PDB entry 2FLW | X-ray diffraction, 2.00 A resolution | chains A and B

[Chain A]
Protein: Chemotaxis protein cheY
From: Salmonella typhimurium
Reference sequence: P0A2D5 (CHEY_SALTY); residues 2-129 here correspond to UniProt positions 1-128 (UniProt number = residue number - 1)
Amino-acid sequence (129 residues; each row starts with the number of its first residue):
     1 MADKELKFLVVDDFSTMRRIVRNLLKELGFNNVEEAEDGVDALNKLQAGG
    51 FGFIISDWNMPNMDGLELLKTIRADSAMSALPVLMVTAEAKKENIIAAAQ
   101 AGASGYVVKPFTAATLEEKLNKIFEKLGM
Not modelled in the structure: 1
Differences from the reference sequence: initiating methionine (1)
UniProt features mapped onto this chain:
  - binding site (Mg(2+)): Asp13
Bound ions: Mg2+: Asp13, Asp57, Asn59 (together with beryllium trifluoride); beryllium trifluoride ion near Asp57 (its only coordinating residue here)

[Chain B]
Protein: C-terminal 15-mer from Chemotaxis protein cheZ
Reference sequence: P07800 (CHEZ_SALTY); residues 200-214 here = UniProt positions 200-214
Amino-acid sequence (15 residues; each row starts with the number of its first residue):
   200 ASQDQVDDLLDSLGF
Not modelled in the structure: 200

[How chain A and chain B interact]
Residue-residue contacts (14):
  Ile95(A) - Val205(B)  hydrophobic
  Ile95(A) - Leu208(B)  hydrophobic
  Ile95(A) - Leu209(B)  hydrophobic
  Ile95(A) - Leu212(B)  hydrophobic
  Ile96(A) - Leu208(B)  hydrophobic
  Ala99(A) - Leu212(B)  hydrophobic
  Ala103(A) - Phe214(B)
  Ser104(A) - Phe214(B)
  Gly105(A) - Phe214(B)
  Tyr106(A) - Leu209(B)  hydrophobic
  Tyr106(A) - Phe214(B)  hydrophobic
  Lys119(A) - Phe214(B)  hydrogen bond (side chain-backbone)
  Lys122(A) - Gly213(B)
  Lys122(A) - Phe214(B)  hydrogen bond (side chain-backbone)
Interface residues without a listed pair, chain A (12 interface residues in all): Ala90, Lys92, Ala98

[In short]
12 residues of chain A face 6 of chain B across their interface; the contacts include 2 hydrogen bonds. Polar
contacts include Lys119(A)-Phe214(B) and Lys122(A)-Phe214(B). Asp13(A), Asp57(A) and Asn59(A) coordinate Mg2+.
From UniProt: Mg2+-binding residue Asp13(A) on chain A.
Here chain A is Chemotaxis protein cheY (Salmonella typhimurium) and chain B is C-terminal 15-mer from
Chemotaxis protein cheZ. Entry 2FLW (Crystal structure of Mg2+ and BeF3- ound CheY in complex with CheZ
200-214 solved from a ...) was determined by X-ray diffraction, deposited together with 2FKA, 2FLK, 2FMF,
2FMH, 2FMI and 2FMK.
